4MA7 - chains H and L of the 3 polymer chains in the assembly; structure by X-ray diffraction, 1.97 A resolution.

[Chain H]
Protein: POM1 heavy chain
Source organism: Mus musculus
Notes: fragment: Fab
Sequence (218 residues; each row starts with the number of its first residue):
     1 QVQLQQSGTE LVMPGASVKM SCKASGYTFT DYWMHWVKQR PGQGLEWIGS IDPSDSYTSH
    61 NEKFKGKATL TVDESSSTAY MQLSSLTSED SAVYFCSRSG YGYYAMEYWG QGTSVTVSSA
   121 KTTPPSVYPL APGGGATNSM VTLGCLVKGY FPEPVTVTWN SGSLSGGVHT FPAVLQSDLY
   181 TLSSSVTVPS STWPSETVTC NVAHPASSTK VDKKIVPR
Cystine bridges: C22-C96, C145-C200

[Chain L]
Protein: POM1 light chain
Source organism: Mus musculus
Notes: fragment: Fab
Sequence (213 residues; each row starts with the number of its first residue):
     1 DIVLTQSPAI LSVSPGERVS FSCRASQNIG TSIHWYQQRT NESPRLIIKY ASESISGIPS
    61 RFSGSGSGTD FTLSINSVES EDIADYYCQQ SNTWPYTFGG GTKLELKRAD AAPTVSIFPP
   121 SSEQLTSGGA SVVCFLNNFY PKDINVKWKI DGSERQNGVL NSETDQDSKD STYSMSSTLT
   181 LTKDEYERHN TYTCEATHKT STSPIVKSFN RNE
Cystine bridges: C23-C88, C134-C194

[How chain H and chain L interact]
Contacting residue pairs (73; chain H residue first):
  W33(H) - W94(L)  hydrophobic
  H35(H) - Y96(L)
  Q39(H) - Q38(L)  hydrogen bond
  Q39(H) - Y87(L)  hydrogen bond
  Q43(H) - Y87(L)
  G44(H) - Y87(L)
  L45(H) - P44(L)  hydrophobic
  L45(H) - Y87(L)  hydrophobic
  L45(H) - F98(L)
  W47(H) - W94(L)  hydrophobic
  W47(H) - P95(L)  hydrophobic
  W47(H) - Y96(L)
  W47(H) - F98(L)
  S50(H) - Y96(L)
  S59(H) - W94(L)  hydrogen bond
  F95(H) - Q38(L)
  F95(H) - S43(L)
  F95(H) - P44(L)
  Y103(H) - Y50(L)
  Y104(H) - H34(L)
  Y104(H) - Y50(L)  hydrogen bond (backbone-side chain)
  Y104(H) - S91(L)
  Y104(H) - Y96(L)
  A105(H) - H34(L)
  A105(H) - Y36(L)
  A105(H) - L46(L)  hydrophobic
  A105(H) - K49(L)
  M106(H) - Y36(L)  hydrogen bond (backbone-side chain)
  M106(H) - L46(L)
  M106(H) - Q89(L)
  M106(H) - Y96(L)  hydrophobic
  E107(H) - L46(L)
  W109(H) - Y36(L)
  W109(H) - P44(L)
  G110(H) - S43(L)  hydrogen bond (backbone-side chain)
  Q111(H) - S43(L)
  Y128(H) - S121(L)
  Y128(H) - E123(L)
  Y128(H) - Q124(L)
  Y128(H) - S127(L)
  P129(H) - S121(L)
  P129(H) - E123(L)
  L130(H) - F118(L)
  L130(H) - V133(L)  hydrophobic
  L130(H) - F135(L)  hydrophobic
  A131(H) - F118(L)
  P132(H) - F118(L)
  T142(H) - S116(L)
  T142(H) - F118(L)
  L146(H) - S131(L)
  K148(H) - S131(L)
  H169(H) - N137(L)
  H169(H) - N138(L)  hydrogen bond
  H169(H) - S174(L)  hydrogen bond
  F171(H) - F135(L)  hydrophobic
  F171(H) - N137(L)
  F171(H) - S162(L)
  F171(H) - T164(L)
  F171(H) - S174(L)
  F171(H) - M175(L)
  F171(H) - S176(L)
  P172(H) - S162(L)  hydrogen bond (backbone-side chain)
  P172(H) - E163(L)
  V174(H) - N161(L)
  V174(H) - S162(L)
  L175(H) - L160(L)
  Q176(H) - L160(L)
  Q176(H) - T180(L)  hydrogen bond
  S183(H) - F135(L)
  S183(H) - S176(L)  hydrogen bond
  S184(H) - F135(L)
  S185(H) - F135(L)
  S185(H) - N137(L)  hydrogen bond
Other interface residues (no listed pair), chain H (43 interface residues in all): V37, E46, G112, N138, L143, G144, T170, K213
Other interface residues (no listed pair), chain L (37 interface residues in all): E42, T114

[Overview]
The interface between chain H and chain L involves 43 residues on one side and 37 on the other; the contacts
include 12 hydrogen bonds. Among the polar pairs are Q39(H)-Q38(L), Q39(H)-Y87(L) and S59(H)-W94(L).
Chain H is POM1 heavy chain and chain L is POM1 light chain, both from Mus musculus; the structure, Crystal
structure of mouse prion protein complexed with Promazine, was determined by X-ray diffraction (same
publication as 4MA8).
